PDB entry 3C2A | X-ray diffraction, 2.10 A resolution | chains L and P of the 3 polymer chains in the assembly

# Chain L
Molecule: Fab 447-52D light chain
Organism: Homo sapiens
Notes: antibody fragment or engineered binder
Sequence (216 residues; row label = number of the first residue in the row; note: 4 numbers in that range are skipped by the numbering (no residue carries them; nothing is unmodelled there); a row labelled like 27A-27B holds insertion residues (27A, then the next letters in order)):
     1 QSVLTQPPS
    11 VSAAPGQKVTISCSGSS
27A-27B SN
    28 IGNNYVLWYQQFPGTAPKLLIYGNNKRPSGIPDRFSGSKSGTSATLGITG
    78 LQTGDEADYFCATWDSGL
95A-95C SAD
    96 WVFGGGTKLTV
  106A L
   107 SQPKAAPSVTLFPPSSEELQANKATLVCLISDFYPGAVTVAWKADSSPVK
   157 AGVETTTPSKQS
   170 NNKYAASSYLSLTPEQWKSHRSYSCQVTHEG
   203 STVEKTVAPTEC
Disulfide bonds: Cys23-Cys88, Cys134-Cys194

# Chain P
Molecule: Envelope glycoprotein
Reference sequence: Q9YWB6 (Q9YWB6_9HIV1); the author numbering skips numbers that UniProt does not, so the offset changes along the chain: 305-309 = UniProt 49-53; 312-319 = UniProt 54-61
Sequence (13 residues; numbered 305 to 319; 2 numbers in that range are skipped by the numbering (no residue carries them; nothing is unmodelled there); the number before each row is that of its first residue):
   305 KSIHL
   312 GPGRAFYA

# How chain L and chain P interact
Contacting residue pairs - 6 pairs, chain L then chain P:
  Trp91(L) with Leu309(P); Gly312(P); Pro313(P), hydrophobic
  Ala95B(L) with Pro313(P); Gly314(P)
  Trp96(L) with Pro313(P)
Interface residues without a listed pair, chain L (4 interface residues in all): Tyr32

# Overview
The chain L/chain P interface involves 4 residues from each chain.
Here chain L is Fab 447-52D light chain (Homo sapiens) and chain P is Envelope glycoprotein. Entry 3C2A
(Antibody Fab fragment 447-52D in complex with UG1033 peptide) was determined by X-ray diffraction.
